PDB entry 4AFU | X-ray diffraction, 1.82 A resolution | chains A and C

Chain A:
Protein: Chymase
From: Homo sapiens
Notes: EC 3.4.21.39
UniProt: P23946 (CMA1_HUMAN); residues 1-226 here correspond to UniProt positions 22-247 (UniProt number = residue number + 21)
Amino-acid sequence (226 residues; each row starts with the number of its first residue):
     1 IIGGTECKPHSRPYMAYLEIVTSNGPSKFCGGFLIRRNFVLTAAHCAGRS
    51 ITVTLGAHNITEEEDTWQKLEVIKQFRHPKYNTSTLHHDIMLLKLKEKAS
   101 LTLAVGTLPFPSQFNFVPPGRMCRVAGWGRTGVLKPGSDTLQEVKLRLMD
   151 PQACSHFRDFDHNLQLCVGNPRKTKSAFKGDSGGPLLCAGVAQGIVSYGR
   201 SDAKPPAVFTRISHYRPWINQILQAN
Not modelled in the structure: 23-25, 113-114
Disulfides: Cys30-Cys46, Cys123-Cys188, Cys154-Cys167
From the paper describing this entry:
  - catalytic residues: Ser182 (citing earlier work)

Chain C:
Protein: Fynomer
From: Synthetic construct
Amino-acid sequence (85 residues; each row starts with the number of its first residue; numbers below 1 keep their minus sign (Met-3 is residue -3)):
    -3 MRGSGVTLFVALYDYQADRWTDLSFHKGEKFQILDASPPGDWWEARSLTT
    47 GETGYIPSNYVAPVDSIQGEQKLISEEDLHHHHHH
Not modelled in the structure: -3 to 3, 61-81

How chain A and chain C interact:
Contacting residue pairs - 43 pairs, chain A then chain C:
  Thr22(A) - Leu30(C)
  Lys28(A) - Glu40(C)  salt bridge
  Arg77(A) - Asp31(C)  salt bridge
  Arg77(A) - Ser33(C)  hydrogen bond
  Arg77(A) - Pro34(C)
  Tyr81(A) - Pro34(C)  hydrophobic
  Tyr81(A) - Pro35(C)
  Tyr81(A) - Tyr51(C)  hydrogen bond
  Asn82(A) - Pro35(C)  hydrogen bond (side chain-backbone)
  Asn82(A) - Gly36(C)
  Thr83(A) - Arg15(C)  hydrogen bond (backbone-side chain)
  Thr83(A) - Pro34(C)
  Thr83(A) - Pro35(C)  hydrogen bond (backbone-backbone)
  Thr83(A) - Gly36(C)
  Thr83(A) - Trp38(C)  hydrogen bond (side chain-backbone)
  Thr83(A) - Tyr51(C)
  Ser84(A) - Arg15(C)  hydrogen bond (backbone-side chain)
  Ser84(A) - Gly36(C)
  Ser84(A) - Asp37(C)  hydrogen bond (side chain-backbone)
  Ser84(A) - Trp38(C)
  Thr85(A) - Arg15(C)
  Leu86(A) - Arg15(C)
  Leu86(A) - Thr17(C)
  Arg158(A) - Asp37(C)  salt bridge
  Arg158(A) - Trp38(C)
  Ala177(A) - Trp16(C)
  Phe178(A) - Trp16(C)  hydrophobic
  Lys179(A) - Trp16(C)  hydrogen bond (side chain-backbone)
  Ser182(A) - Trp16(C)
  Ser197(A) - Thr17(C)
  Tyr198(A) - Arg15(C)
  Tyr198(A) - Trp16(C)
  Tyr198(A) - Thr17(C)
  Gly199(A) - Asp14(C)
  Gly199(A) - Arg15(C)
  Gly199(A) - Trp16(C)  hydrogen bond (backbone-backbone)
  Arg200(A) - Asp14(C)
  Arg200(A) - Trp16(C)
  Ser201(A) - Ala13(C)  hydrogen bond (side chain-backbone)
  Ser201(A) - Asp14(C)  hydrogen bond (backbone-backbone)
  Ser201(A) - Arg15(C)  hydrogen bond (side chain-backbone)
  Ser201(A) - Trp16(C)
  Ala207(A) - Trp16(C)  hydrophobic
Other interface residues (no listed pair), chain A (23 interface residues in all): Pro26, His45, Val196
Other interface residues (no listed pair), chain C (18 interface residues in all): Gln28, Arg42, Thr49

In short:
23 residues of chain A and 18 residues of chain C are in contact, with 13 hydrogen bonds and 3 salt bridges.
Among the polar pairs are Lys28(A)-Glu40(C), Arg77(A)-Asp31(C) and Arg158(A)-Asp37(C). The paper reports the
catalytic residue Ser182(A).
Here chain A is Chymase (Homo sapiens) and chain C is Fynomer (Synthetic construct). Entry 4AFU (Human Chymase
- Fynomer Complex) was determined by X-ray diffraction, deposited together with 4AFQ, 4AFS, 4AFZ, 4AG1 and
4AG2.
